Entry 6OY7 (X-ray diffraction, 3.04 A resolution); this record covers chains D and G of the 9 polymer chains in the assembly.

[Chain D]
Molecule: DNA-directed RNA polymerase subunit beta'
Organism: Thermus thermophilus
Notes: EC 2.7.7.6
UniProt: Q8RQE8 (RPOC_THET8); numbering as in UniProt (aligned over 1-1524)
Amino-acid sequence (1524 residues; numbered 1 to 1524; the number before each row is that of its first residue):
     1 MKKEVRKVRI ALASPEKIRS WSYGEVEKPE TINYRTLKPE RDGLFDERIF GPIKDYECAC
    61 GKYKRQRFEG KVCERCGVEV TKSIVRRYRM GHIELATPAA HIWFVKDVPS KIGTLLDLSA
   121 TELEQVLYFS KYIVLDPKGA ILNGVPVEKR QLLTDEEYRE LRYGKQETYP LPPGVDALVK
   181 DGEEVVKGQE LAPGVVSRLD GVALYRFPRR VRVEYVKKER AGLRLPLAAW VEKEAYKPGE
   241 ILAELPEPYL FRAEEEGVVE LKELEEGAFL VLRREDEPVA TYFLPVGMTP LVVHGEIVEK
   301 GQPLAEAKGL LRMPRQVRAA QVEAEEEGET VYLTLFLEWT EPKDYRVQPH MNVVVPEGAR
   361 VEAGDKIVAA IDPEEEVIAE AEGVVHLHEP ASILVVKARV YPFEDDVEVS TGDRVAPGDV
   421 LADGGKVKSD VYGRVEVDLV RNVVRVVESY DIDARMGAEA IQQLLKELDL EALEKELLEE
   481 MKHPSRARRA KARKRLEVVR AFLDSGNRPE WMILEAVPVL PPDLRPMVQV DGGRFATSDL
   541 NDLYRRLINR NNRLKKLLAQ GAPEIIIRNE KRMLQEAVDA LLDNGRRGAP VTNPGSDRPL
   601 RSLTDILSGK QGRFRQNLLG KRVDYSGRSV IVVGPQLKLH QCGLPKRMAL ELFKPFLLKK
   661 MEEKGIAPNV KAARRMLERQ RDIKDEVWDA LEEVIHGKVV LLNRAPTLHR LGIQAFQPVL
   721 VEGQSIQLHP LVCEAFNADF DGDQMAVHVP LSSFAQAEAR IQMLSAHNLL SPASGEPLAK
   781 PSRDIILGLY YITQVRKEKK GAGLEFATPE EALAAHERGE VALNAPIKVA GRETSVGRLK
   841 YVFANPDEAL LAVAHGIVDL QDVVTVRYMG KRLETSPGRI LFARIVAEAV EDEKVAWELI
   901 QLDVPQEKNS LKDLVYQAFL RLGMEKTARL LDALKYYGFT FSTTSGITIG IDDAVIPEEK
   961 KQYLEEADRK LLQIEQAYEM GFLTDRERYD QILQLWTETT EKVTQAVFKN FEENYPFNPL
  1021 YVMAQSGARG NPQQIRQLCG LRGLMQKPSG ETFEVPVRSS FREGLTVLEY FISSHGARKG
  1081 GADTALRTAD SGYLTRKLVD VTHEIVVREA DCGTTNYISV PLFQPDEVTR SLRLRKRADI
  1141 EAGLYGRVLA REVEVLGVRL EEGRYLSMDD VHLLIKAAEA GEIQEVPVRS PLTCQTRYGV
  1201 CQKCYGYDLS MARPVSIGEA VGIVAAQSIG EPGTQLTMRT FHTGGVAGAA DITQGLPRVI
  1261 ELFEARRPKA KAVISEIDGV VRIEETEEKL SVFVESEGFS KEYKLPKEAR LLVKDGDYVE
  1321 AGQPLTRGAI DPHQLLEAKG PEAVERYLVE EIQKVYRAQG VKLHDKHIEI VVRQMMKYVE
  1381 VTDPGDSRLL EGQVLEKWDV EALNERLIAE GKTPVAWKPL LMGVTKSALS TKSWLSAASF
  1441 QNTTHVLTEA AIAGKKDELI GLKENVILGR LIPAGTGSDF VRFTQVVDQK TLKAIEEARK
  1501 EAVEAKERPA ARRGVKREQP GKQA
Unresolved in the structure: 1-2, 1238-1252, 1503-1524
Ion coordination: Zn2+ site 1: Cys58, Cys60, Cys73, Cys76; Mg2+ site 1: Asp739, Asp741, Asp743 (shared with 1 residue of chain I); Mg2+ site 2: Lys840 (shared with 1 residue of chain B); Zn2+ site 2: Cys1112, Cys1194, Cys1201, Cys1204
Small-molecule neighbours: pyrophosphate (POP): Asn737, Asp739, Arg1029

[Chain G]
Molecule: 22-nt DNA strand
Sequence (22 nucleotides; numbered 3 to 24; the number before each row is that of its first residue):
     3 CCTGCATCAG AGCCCAAAAT AC
Unresolved in the structure: 22-24

[Interface between chain D and chain G]
Contacting residue pairs (23; chain D residue first):
  Ser485(D) - DC3(G)  phosphate contact
  Arg586(D) - DC10(G)  salt bridge to the phosphate
  Arg586(D) - DA11(G)  salt bridge to the phosphate
  Lys610(D) - DG14(G)  salt bridge to the phosphate
  Lys610(D) - DC15(G)  salt bridge to the phosphate
  Arg615(D) - DA13(G)  salt bridge to the phosphate
  Arg615(D) - DC15(G)  salt bridge to the phosphate
  Arg622(D) - DC17(G)  salt bridge to the phosphate
  Arg628(D) - DC17(G)  sugar contact
  Ala705(D) - DC15(G)  base contact
  Ala705(D) - DC16(G)  sugar contact
  Pro706(D) - DG14(G)  base contact
  Pro706(D) - DC15(G)  base contact
  Thr1088(D) - DG14(G)  base contact
  Ala1089(D) - DG14(G)  base contact
  Gly1092(D) - DG14(G)  sugar contact
  Tyr1093(D) - DG12(G)  sugar contact
  Tyr1093(D) - DA13(G)  sugar contact
  Tyr1093(D) - DG14(G)  sugar contact
  Gln1441(D) - DG12(G)  sugar contact
  Asn1442(D) - DA11(G)  sugar contact
  Asn1442(D) - DG12(G)  hydrogen bond to the phosphate
  Thr1443(D) - DG12(G)  phosphate contact
Other interface residues (no listed pair), chain D (17 interface residues in all): Lys106, Ala487

[In short]
Chain D and chain G form an interface of 17 and 9 residues respectively; the contacts include 1 hydrogen bond
and 7 salt bridges. Among the polar pairs are Asn1442(D)-DG12(G), Arg586(D)-DC10(G) and Arg586(D)-DA11(G).
Chain D binds pyrophosphate.
Here chain D is DNA-directed RNA polymerase subunit beta' (Thermus thermophilus) and chain G is a 22-nt DNA
strand. Entry 6OY7 (X-ray crystal structure of a bacterial reiterative transcription complex of pyrG promoter
at 7 min) was determined by X-ray diffraction together with 6OVR, 6OVY, 6OW3, 6OY5, 6OY6, 6P70 and 6P71 from
the same study.
